Entry 1RQA (X-ray diffraction, 2.11 A resolution); this record covers chains C and D of the 4 polymer chains in the assembly.

# Chain C
Name: Hemoglobin alpha chain
From: Homo sapiens
UniProt: P69905 (HBA_HUMAN); numbering as in UniProt (aligned over 1-141)
Chain sequence (141 residues; row label = number of the first residue in the row):
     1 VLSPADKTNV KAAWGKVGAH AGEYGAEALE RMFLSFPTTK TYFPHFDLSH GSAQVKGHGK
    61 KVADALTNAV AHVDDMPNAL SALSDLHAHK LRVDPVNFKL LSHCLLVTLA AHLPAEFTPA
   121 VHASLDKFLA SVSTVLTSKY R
UniProt features mapped onto this chain:
  - site: Lys-61 (Not glycated)
  - natural variant: Asp-6 (A6D: In J-Toronto; this construct carries the variant), Ala-13 (A13D: In J-Paris 1/J-Aljezur), Glu-27 (A27E: In Shenyang; this construct carries the variant), Lys-61 (K61N: In Zambia; deletion: In Clinic), Asp-64 (A64D: In Pontoise; this construct carries the variant), Asp-75 (D75A: In Lille; D75G: In Chapel Hill; D75N: In G-Pest), Ala-111 (A111D: In Petah Tikva)

# Chain D
Name: Hemoglobin beta chain
From: Homo sapiens
UniProt: P68871 (HBB_HUMAN); residue numbers follow UniProt; this construct covers 1-146
Chain sequence (146 residues; each row starts with the number of its first residue):
     1 MHLTPEEKSA VTALWGKVNV DEVGGEALGR LLVVYPETQR FFESFGDLST PDAVMGNPKV
    61 KAHGKKVLGA FSDGLAHLDN LKGTFATLSE LHCDKLHVDP ENFRLLGNVL VCVLAHHFGK
   121 EFTPPVQAAY QKVVAGVANA LAHKYH
Differences from the reference sequence: engineered mutation Met-1 (Val in P68871), Glu-37 (Trp in P68871)
UniProt features mapped onto this chain:
  - natural variant: Leu-3 (H3L: In Graz; this construct carries the variant), Glu-7 (E7A: In G-Makassar; E7K: In Hb C; E7Q: In Machida; E7V: In SKCA), Lys-8 (E8K: In G-Siriraj; this construct carries the variant), Val-11 (A11V: In Iraq-Halabja; this construct carries the variant), Gly-16 (W16G: In Randwick; this construct carries the variant), Val-23 (E23V: In D-Granada; this construct carries the variant), Gly-24 (V24G: In Miyashiro; this construct carries the variant), Gly-25 (G25D: In Moscva; G25R: In Riverdale-Bronx; G25V: In Savannah), Leu-32 (L32P: In Yokohama), Val-33 (L33V: In Muscat; this construct carries the variant), Arg-40 (Q40R: In Tianshui; this construct carries the variant), Phe-42 (F42Y: In Mequon; deletion: In Bruxelles), 11 further natural variant entries in UniProt

# Interface between chain C and chain D
Residue-residue contacts (36):
  Glu-30(C) / Pro-124(D)
  Arg-31(C) / Phe-122(D)  hydrogen bond (side chain-backbone)
  Arg-31(C) / Thr-123(D)
  Arg-31(C) / Pro-124(D)
  Arg-31(C) / Gln-127(D)  hydrogen bond
  Leu-34(C) / Pro-124(D)  hydrophobic
  Leu-34(C) / Pro-125(D)
  Leu-34(C) / Ala-128(D)
  Ser-35(C) / Gln-127(D)
  Ser-35(C) / Ala-128(D)
  Ser-35(C) / Gln-131(D)
  Phe-36(C) / Gln-131(D)
  His-103(C) / Asn-108(D)  hydrogen bond
  His-103(C) / Val-111(D)
  His-103(C) / Gln-131(D)  hydrogen bond
  Cys-104(C) / Gln-127(D)
  Val-107(C) / Val-111(D)  hydrophobic
  Val-107(C) / Ala-115(D)
  Val-107(C) / Gln-127(D)
  Ala-110(C) / Cys-112(D)
  Ala-110(C) / Ala-115(D)
  Ala-110(C) / His-116(D)
  Ala-111(C) / Ala-115(D)
  Ala-111(C) / Gly-119(D)
  Pro-114(C) / His-116(D)  hydrogen bond (backbone-side chain)
  Phe-117(C) / Arg-30(D)  hydrogen bond (backbone-side chain)
  Phe-117(C) / His-116(D)
  Thr-118(C) / Arg-30(D)
  Pro-119(C) / Arg-30(D)
  Pro-119(C) / Val-33(D)
  Pro-119(C) / Met-55(D)  hydrophobic
  His-122(C) / Arg-30(D)  hydrogen bond
  His-122(C) / Val-34(D)
  Ala-123(C) / Val-33(D)
  Ala-123(C) / Val-34(D)
  Asp-126(C) / Tyr-35(D)  hydrogen bond
Also at the interface, not in a pair above, chain C (19 interface residues in all): Leu-106, Ala-120
Also at the interface, not in a pair above, chain D (21 interface residues in all): Pro-51, Val-109, Lys-120

# In short
19 residues of chain C face 21 of chain D across their interface, with 8 hydrogen bonds. Polar pairs include
Arg-31(C)/Phe-122(D), Arg-31(C)/Gln-127(D) and His-103(C)/Asn-108(D).
Here chain C is Hemoglobin alpha chain and chain D is Hemoglobin beta chain, both from Homo sapiens. Entry
1RQA (Crystallographic Analysis of the Interaction of Nitric Oxide with Quaternary-T Human Hemoglobin. Beta
W73E hemoglobin exposed ...) was determined by X-ray diffraction, deposited together with 1RPS, 1RQ3 and 1RQ4.
